Entry 1SF5 (X-ray diffraction, 1.10 A resolution); this record covers chain A.

# Chain A
Molecule: Amicyanin
Source organism: Paracoccus denitrificans
UniProt: P22364 (AMCY_PARDE); residues 1-105 here correspond to UniProt positions 27-131 (UniProt number = residue number + 26)
Sequence (105 residues; row label = number of the first residue in the row):
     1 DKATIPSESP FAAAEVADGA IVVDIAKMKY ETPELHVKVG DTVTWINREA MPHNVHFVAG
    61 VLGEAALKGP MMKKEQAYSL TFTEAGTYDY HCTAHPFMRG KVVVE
Modified positions: Met51 (s-oxymethionine; MHO)
Differences from the reference sequence: modified residue (51); engineered mutation Ala94 (Pro120 in P22364)
Bound ions: Cu ion: His53, Cys92, His95
Curated features (UniProtKB/Swiss-Prot):
  - binding site (Cu cation): His53, Cys92, His95, Met98

# Summary
His53, Cys92 and His95 form the Cu ion site. UniProt lists 4 Cu cation-binding residues.
Chain A is Amicyanin (Paracoccus denitrificans); the structure, Structure of oxidized state of the P94A mutant
of amicyanin, was determined by X-ray diffraction (same publication as 1SF3, 1SFD and 1SFH).
